9K41 - chains A and I of the 10 polymer chains in the assembly; structure by electron microscopy, 2.81 A resolution.

Chain A:
Protein: Histone H3.1
Organism: Arabidopsis thaliana
UniProtKB: P59226 (H31_ARATH); residues 0-135 here correspond to UniProt positions 1-136 (UniProt number = residue number + 1)
Amino-acid sequence (136 residues; numbered 0 to 135; the number before each row is that of its first residue; numbering starts at 0):
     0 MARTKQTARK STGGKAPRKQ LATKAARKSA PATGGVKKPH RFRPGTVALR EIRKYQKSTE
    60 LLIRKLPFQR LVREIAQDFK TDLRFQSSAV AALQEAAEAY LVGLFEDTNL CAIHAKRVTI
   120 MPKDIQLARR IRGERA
Unresolved in the structure: 0-37, 134-135
Curated features (UniProtKB/Swiss-Prot):
  - site: Lys14 (Not N6-methylated), Lys27 (Not N6-acetylated), Ala31 (Recognition by ATXR5 and ATXR6), Lys36 (Not N6-acetylated)
  - modified residue: Lys4 (N6,N6,N6-trimethyllysine), Lys9 (N6,N6,N6-trimethyllysine), Ser10 (Phosphoserine), Thr11 (Phosphothreonine), Lys14 (N6-acetyllysine), Lys18 (N6-acetyllysine), Lys23 (N6-acetyllysine), Lys27 (N6,N6,N6-trimethyllysine), Ser28 (Phosphoserine), Lys36 (N6,N6,N6-trimethyllysine)

Chain I:
Molecule: 15.2.2 DNA
Sequence (147 nucleotides; row label = number of the first residue in the row; numbers below 1 keep their minus sign (DA-73 is residue -73)):
   -73 ACCTTTATTG ACTCCATAAT TGACCAATTG AGCGGCTCGA TTCAACTGTC AATAACTTCA
   -13 AATGAAGCAA GAGCCTTATC GTATTCTCCG CACGATGGTG CTTTAATCCA CCGCAACTTT
    47 CCTCTTTAAT AAAGGCACAA GCATTAA
Unresolved in the structure: -73, 73

Interface between chain A and chain I:
Residue-residue contacts (24; chain A residue first):
  His39(A) - DT70(I)  sugar contact
  Arg40(A) - DT71(I)  phosphate contact
  Phe41(A) - DA69(I)  phosphate contact
  Phe41(A) - DT70(I)  sugar contact
  Arg42(A) - DA-5(I)  phosphate contact
  Arg42(A) - DT70(I)  hydrogen bond to the phosphate
  Arg42(A) - DT71(I)  salt bridge to the phosphate
  Pro43(A) - DA-5(I)  sugar contact
  Thr45(A) - DA69(I)  sugar contact
  Thr45(A) - DT70(I)  hydrogen bond to the phosphate
  Arg63(A) - DA-14(I)  sugar contact
  Arg72(A) - DA-23(I)  salt bridge to the phosphate
  Arg83(A) - DC-24(I)  phosphate contact
  Arg83(A) - DA-23(I)  phosphate contact
  Phe84(A) - DC-24(I)  sugar contact
  Phe84(A) - DA-23(I)  hydrogen bond to the phosphate
  Ser86(A) - DC-24(I)  hydrogen bond to the phosphate
  Lys115(A) - DG-3(I)  phosphate contact
  Arg116(A) - DG-3(I)  phosphate contact
  Arg116(A) - DA-2(I)  phosphate contact
  Val117(A) - DG-3(I)  hydrogen bond to the phosphate
  Thr118(A) - DG-3(I)  hydrogen bond to the phosphate
  Met120(A) - DA-2(I)  phosphate contact
  Lys122(A) - DA-2(I)  salt bridge to the phosphate
Also at the interface, not in a pair above, chain A (20 interface residues in all): Gln68, Leu82, Gln85
Also at the interface, not in a pair above, chain I (12 interface residues in all): DA-13, DC-6, DA-4

Summary:
The interface between chain A and chain I involves 20 residues on one side and 12 on the other; the contacts
include 6 hydrogen bonds and 3 salt bridges. Among the polar pairs are Arg42(A)-DT70(I), Thr45(A)-DT70(I) and
Phe84(A)-DA-23(I).
Chain A is Histone H3.1 (Arabidopsis thaliana) and chain I is 15.2.2 DNA; the structure, Cryo-EM structure of
Arabidopsis thaliana H2A.W-nucleosome with Arabidopsis native 147bp DNA 15.2.2 (C2 symmetry), was determined
by electron microscopy, deposited together with 9K40 and 9K42.
